PDB entry 7JN7 | electron microscopy, 3.30 A resolution | chains A and C of the 4 polymer chains in the assembly

== Chain A ==
Molecule: Dipeptidyl peptidase 9
Organism: Homo sapiens
Notes: EC 3.4.14.5
UniProt: Q86TI2 (DPP9_HUMAN); residue numbers follow UniProt; this construct covers 1-863
Sequence (891 residues; each row starts with the number of its first residue; numbers below 1 keep their minus sign (Met-27 is residue -27)):
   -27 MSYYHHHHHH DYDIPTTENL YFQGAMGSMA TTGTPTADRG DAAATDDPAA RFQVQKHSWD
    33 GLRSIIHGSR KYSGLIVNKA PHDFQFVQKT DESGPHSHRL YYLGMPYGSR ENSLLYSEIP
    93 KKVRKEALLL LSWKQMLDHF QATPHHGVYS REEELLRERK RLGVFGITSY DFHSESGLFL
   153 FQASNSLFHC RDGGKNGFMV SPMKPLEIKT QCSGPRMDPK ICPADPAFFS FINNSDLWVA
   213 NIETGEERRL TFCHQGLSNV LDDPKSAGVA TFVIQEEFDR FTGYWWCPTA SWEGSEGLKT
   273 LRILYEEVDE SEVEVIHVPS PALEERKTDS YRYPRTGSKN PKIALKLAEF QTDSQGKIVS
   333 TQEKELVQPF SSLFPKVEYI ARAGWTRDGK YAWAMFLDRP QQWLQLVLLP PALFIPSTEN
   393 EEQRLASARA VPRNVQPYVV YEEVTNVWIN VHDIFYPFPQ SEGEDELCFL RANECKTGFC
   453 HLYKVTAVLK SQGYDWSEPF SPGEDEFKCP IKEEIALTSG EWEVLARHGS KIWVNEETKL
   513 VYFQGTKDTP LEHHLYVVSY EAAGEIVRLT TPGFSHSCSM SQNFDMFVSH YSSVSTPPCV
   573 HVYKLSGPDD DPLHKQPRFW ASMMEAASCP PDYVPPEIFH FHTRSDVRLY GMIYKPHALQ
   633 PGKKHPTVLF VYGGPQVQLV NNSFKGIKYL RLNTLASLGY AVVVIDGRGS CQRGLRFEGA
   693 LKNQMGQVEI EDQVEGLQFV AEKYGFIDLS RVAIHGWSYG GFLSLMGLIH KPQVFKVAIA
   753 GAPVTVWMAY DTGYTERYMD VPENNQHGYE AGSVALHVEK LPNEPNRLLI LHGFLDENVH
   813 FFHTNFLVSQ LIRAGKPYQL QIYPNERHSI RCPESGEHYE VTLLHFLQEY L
Disordered / not traced: -27 to 17
Differences from the reference sequence: expression tag (-27 to 0)
Covalently attached groups: compound GK2 linked to Ser730
Small-molecule neighbours: GK2 ([(2R)-1-[(2R)-2-azanyl-3-methyl-butanoyl]pyrrolidin-2-yl]boronic acid): Arg133, Glu248, Glu249, Tyr644, Gln648, Tyr731, Val756, Trp759, Tyr762, Tyr766, Asn810, Val811, His840
Curated features (UniProtKB/Swiss-Prot):
  - active site (Charge relay system): Ser730, Asp808, His840
  - binding site (Val-boroPro): Ser730
  - modified residue: Ala2 (N-acetylalanine)
Reported in the primary citation:
  - conformationally variable residues (order/disorder transition): Arg133
  - binding site for GK2: Ser730
  - mutagenesis - K93E/K94E: decreased expression

== Chain C ==
Molecule: Caspase recruitment domain-containing protein 8
Organism: Homo sapiens
UniProt: Q9Y2G2 (CARD8_HUMAN), isoform Q9Y2G2-5; numbering as in UniProt (aligned over 1-537)
Sequence (537 residues; row label = number of the first residue in the row):
     1 MEKKECPEKS SSSEEELPRR DSGSSRNIDA SKLIRLQGSR KLLVDNSIRE LQYTKTGIFF
    61 QAEACVTNDT VYRELPCVSE TLCDISHFFQ EDDETEAEPL LFRAVPECQL SGGDIPSVSE
   121 EQESSEGQDS GDICSEENQI VSSYASKVCF EIEEDYKNRQ FLGPEGNVDV ELIDKSTNRY
   181 SVWFPTAGWY LWSATGLGFL VRDEVTVTIA FGSWSQHLAL DLQHHEQWLV GGPLFDVTAE
   241 PEEAVAEIHL PHFISLQAGE VDVSWFLVAH FKNEGMVLEH PARVEPFYAV LESPSFSLMG
   301 ILLRIASGTR LSIPITSNTL IYYHPHPEDI KFHLYLVPSD ALLTKAIDDE EDRFHGVRLQ
   361 TSPPMEPLNF GSSYIVSNSA NLKVMPKELK LSYRSPGEIQ HFSKFYAGQM KEPIQLEITE
   421 KRHGTLVWDT EVKPVDLQLV AASAPPPFSG AAFVKENHRQ LQARMGDLKG VLDDLQDNEV
   481 LTENEKELVE QEKTRQSKNE ALLSMVEKKG DLALDVLFRS ISERDPYLVS YLRQQNL
Disordered / not traced: 1-319, 447-537
Curated features (UniProtKB/Swiss-Prot):
  - site: Phe59, Phe60 (Microbial infection: Cleavage), Phe296, Ser297 (Cleavage)
Reported in the primary citation:
  - mutagenesis - S297A, L368G, F370G, R394E, F405G: unchanged binding to Dipeptidyl peptidase 9 (chain A)
  - mutagenesis - E274R: increased signaling in response to VbP
  - mutagenesis - L368G, F370G, R394E, F405G: abolished signaling

== Interface between chain A and chain C ==
Contacting residue pairs (11):
  Asp32(A) - Val432(C)
  Arg35(A) - Thr430(C)
  His39(A) - Glu431(C)  salt bridge
  Arg42(A) - Tyr322(C)
  Lys43(A) - Tyr322(C)  hydrogen bond (backbone-side chain)
  Gly46(A) - Leu320(C)
  Gly46(A) - Tyr322(C)
  Tyr79(A) - Leu320(C)
  Tyr79(A) - Ile321(C)
  Arg82(A) - Leu320(C)
  Arg82(A) - Ser379(C)  hydrogen bond
Also at the interface, not in a pair above, chain A (11 interface residues in all): Ser36, Tyr44, Gly80
Also at the interface, not in a pair above, chain C (8 interface residues in all): His401
From the paper, about this interface:
  - hot spots on chain A (mutagenesis) - L100E/L101E, L102E/L103E, E597R: decreased binding to Caspase recruitment domain-containing protein 8 (chain C)
  - hot spots on chain C (mutagenesis) - E274R: abolished binding to Dipeptidyl peptidase 9 (chain A)

== Summary ==
11 residues of chain A face 8 of chain C across their interface; the contacts include 2 hydrogen bonds and 1
salt bridge. Polar pairs include His39(A)-Glu431(C), Lys43(A)-Tyr322(C) and Arg82(A)-Ser379(C). From the
paper: a binding site for GK2 at Ser730(A); L368G, F370G and R394E of chain C, among others, abolish
signaling; 10 substitutions were tested in all.
Chain A is Dipeptidyl peptidase 9 and chain C is Caspase recruitment domain-containing protein 8, both from
Homo sapiens; the structure, Human DPP9-CARD8 complex, was determined by electron microscopy (same publication
as 7JKQ).
